PDB entry 8AFY | electron microscopy, 26.00 A resolution (very low resolution: no residue pairs are listed; an interface is given only as per-side residue counts) | chains A and B of the 8 polymer chains in the assembly

== Chain A (and B) ==
Molecule: Autophagy-related protein 18
Organism: Saccharomyces cerevisiae
Notes: chain B of this document is another copy of the same molecule, construct and numbering; everything in this record applies to it too
UniProtKB: P43601 (ATG18_YEAST); residues 1-500 here = UniProt positions 1-500
Sequence (500 residues; each row starts with the number of its first residue):
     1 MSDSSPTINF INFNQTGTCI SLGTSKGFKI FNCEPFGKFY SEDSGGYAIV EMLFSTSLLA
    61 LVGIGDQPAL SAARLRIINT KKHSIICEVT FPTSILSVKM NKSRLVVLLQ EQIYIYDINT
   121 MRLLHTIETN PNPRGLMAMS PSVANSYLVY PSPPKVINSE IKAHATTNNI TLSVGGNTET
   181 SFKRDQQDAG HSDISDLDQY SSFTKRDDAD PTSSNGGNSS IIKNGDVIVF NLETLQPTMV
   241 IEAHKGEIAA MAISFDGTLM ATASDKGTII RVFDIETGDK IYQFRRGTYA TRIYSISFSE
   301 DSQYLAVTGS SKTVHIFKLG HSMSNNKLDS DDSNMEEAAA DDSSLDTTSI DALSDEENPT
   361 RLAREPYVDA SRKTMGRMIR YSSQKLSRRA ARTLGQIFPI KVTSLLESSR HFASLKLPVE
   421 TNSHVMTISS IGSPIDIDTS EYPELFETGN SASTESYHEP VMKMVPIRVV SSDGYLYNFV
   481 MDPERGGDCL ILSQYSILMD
Not modelled in the structure: 1-4, 66-69, 157-221, 322-408, 446-457, 500 (chain B: 1-4, 66-69, 157-221, 322-408, 446-457)
Differences from the reference sequence: engineered mutation Ala-72 (Pro in P43601), Ala-73 (Arg in P43601)
UniProt features mapped onto this chain:
  - motif: Phe-284 to Thr-288 (L/FRRG motif)
  - modified residue: Ser-354 (Phosphoserine)
  - mutagenesis: Ser-264 (S264A: Impairs membrane-association), Thr-268 (T268A: Impairs membrane-association), Arg-271 (R271A: Impairs membrane-association), Arg-285 to Arg-286 (Loss of recruitment to vacuole membrane; Leads to a 40-fold decrease of affinity to PIP2), Arg-285 (R285A: Impairs membrane-association), Arg-286 (R286A: Impairs membrane-association), Ser-311 (S311A: Impairs membrane-association), Thr-313 (T313A: Impairs membrane-association), His-315 (H315A: Impairs membrane-association)

== Chain A / chain B interface ==
At this resolution (26 A) residue pairs are not listed: 20 residues of chain A and 19 of chain B lie at the interface.

== Overview ==
Chain A and chain B form an interface of 20 and 19 residues respectively. UniProt lists 8 mutagenesis sites on
chain A.
Both chains are Autophagy-related protein 18 (Saccharomyces cerevisiae). Entry 8AFY (Subtomogram average of
membrane-bound Atg18 oligomers) was determined by electron microscopy together with 8AFX, 8AFQ and 8AFW from
the same study.
